1NB5 - chains A and P of the 3 polymer chains in the assembly; structure by X-ray diffraction, 2.40 A resolution.

== Chain A ==
Name: Cathepsin H
Source organism: Sus scrofa
Notes: EC 3.4.22.16
Reference sequence: O46427 (CATH_PIG); aligned to UniProt positions 116-334 over residues 1-212 (the alignment contains insertions or deletions, so no single offset holds)
Amino-acid sequence (220 residues; each row starts with the number of its first residue; note: 7 numbers in that range are skipped by the numbering (no residue carries them; nothing is unmodelled there); a row labelled like 58A-58B holds insertion residues (58A, then the next letters in order)):
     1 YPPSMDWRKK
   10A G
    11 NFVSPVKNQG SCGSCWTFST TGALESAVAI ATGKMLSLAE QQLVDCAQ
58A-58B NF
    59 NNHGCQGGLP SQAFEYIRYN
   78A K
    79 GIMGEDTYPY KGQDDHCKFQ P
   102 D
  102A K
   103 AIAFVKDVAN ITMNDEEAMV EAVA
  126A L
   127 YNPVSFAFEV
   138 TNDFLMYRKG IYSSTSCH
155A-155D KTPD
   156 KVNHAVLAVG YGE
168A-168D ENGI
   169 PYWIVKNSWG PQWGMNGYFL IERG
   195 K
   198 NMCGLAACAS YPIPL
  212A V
Disulfides: Cys22-Cys63, Cys56-Cys95, Cys154-Cys200
Covalent attachments: glycan linked to Asn112
Swiss-Prot annotation at these positions:
  - active site: Cys25, His159, Asn175
  - glycosylation: Asn112 (N-linked (GlcNAc...) asparagine)

== Chain P ==
Name: Cathepsin H MINI CHAIN
Source organism: Sus scrofa
Notes: EC 3.4.22.16
Reference sequence: O46427 (CATH_PIG); residues 76-83 here correspond to UniProt positions 98-105 (UniProt number = residue number + 22)
Amino-acid sequence (8 residues; each row starts with the number of its first residue):
    76 EPQNCSAT
Swiss-Prot annotation at these positions:
  - glycosylation: Asn79 (N-linked (GlcNAc...) asparagine)

== How chain A and chain P interact ==
Contacting residue pairs (19):
  Asn59(A) with Ser81(P); Ala82(P), hydrogen bond (side chain-backbone); Thr83(P)
  His61(A) with Ala82(P); Thr83(P), hydrogen bond (side chain-backbone)
  Gly66(A) with Ser81(P)
  Leu67(A) with Cys80(P), hydrophobic; Ser81(P)
  Ser69(A) with Gln78(P), hydrogen bond
  Gln70(A) with Ser81(P), hydrogen bond
  Asn112(A) with Glu76(P); Gln78(P)
  Ile113(A) with Gln78(P)
  Val157(A) with Cys80(P), hydrophobic
  Ala204(A) with Asn79(P)
  Cys205(A) with Gln78(P); Cys80(P), disulfide
  Ala206(A) with Gln78(P), hydrogen bond (backbone-side chain)
  Ser207(A) with Gln78(P)
Disulfides between the chains: Cys205(A)-Cys80(P)

== Overview ==
The interface between chain A and chain P involves 13 residues on one side and 7 on the other, with 1
disulfide bond and 5 hydrogen bonds. Polar pairs include Asn59(A)-Ala82(P), His61(A)-Thr83(P) and
Ser69(A)-Gln78(P). From UniProt: 3 active-site residues on chain A.
Chain A is Cathepsin H and chain P is Cathepsin H MINI CHAIN, both from Sus scrofa; the structure, Crystal
structure of stefin A in complex with cathepsin H, was determined by X-ray diffraction, deposited together
with 1NB3.
